PDB entry 4E5X | X-ray diffraction, 1.95 A resolution | chains A and C of the 4 polymer chains in the assembly

[Chain A]
Name: HLA class I histocompatibility antigen, A-2 alpha chain
Organism: Homo sapiens
Notes: fragment: heavy chain
Reference sequence: P01892 (1A02_HUMAN); residues 1-275 here correspond to UniProt positions 25-299 (UniProt number = residue number + 24)
Sequence (275 residues; each row starts with the number of its first residue):
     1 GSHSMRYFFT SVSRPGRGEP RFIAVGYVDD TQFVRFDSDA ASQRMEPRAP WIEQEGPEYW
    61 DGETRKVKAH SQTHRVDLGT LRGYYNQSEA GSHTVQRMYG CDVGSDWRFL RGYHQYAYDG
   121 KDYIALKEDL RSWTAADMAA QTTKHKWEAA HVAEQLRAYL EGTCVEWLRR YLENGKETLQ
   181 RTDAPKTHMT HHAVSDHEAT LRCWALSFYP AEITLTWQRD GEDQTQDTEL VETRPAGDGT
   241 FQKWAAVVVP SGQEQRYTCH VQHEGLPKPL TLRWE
Cystine bridges: Cys101-Cys164, Cys203-Cys259

[Chain C]
Name: Protein Tax-1
Notes: fragment: Tax peptide
Reference sequence: P0C213 (TAX_HTL1F); residues 1-9 here correspond to UniProt positions 11-19 (UniProt number = residue number + 10)
Sequence (9 residues; row label = number of the first residue in the row):
     1 LLFGYPVYV

[How chain A and chain C interact]
Residue-residue contacts - 40 pairs, chain A then chain C:
  Met5(A) - Leu1(C)
  Tyr7(A) - Leu1(C)  hydrogen bond (side chain-backbone)
  Tyr7(A) - Leu2(C)  hydrophobic
  Phe9(A) - Leu2(C)  hydrophobic
  Met45(A) - Leu2(C)  hydrophobic
  Tyr59(A) - Leu1(C)  hydrophobic
  Glu63(A) - Leu1(C)
  Glu63(A) - Leu2(C)  hydrogen bond (side chain-backbone)
  Lys66(A) - Leu1(C)
  Lys66(A) - Leu2(C)  hydrogen bond (side chain-backbone)
  Lys66(A) - Phe3(C)
  Lys66(A) - Gly4(C)
  Val67(A) - Leu2(C)  hydrophobic
  His70(A) - Leu2(C)
  His70(A) - Phe3(C)
  Thr73(A) - Val7(C)  hydrogen bond (side chain-backbone)
  Thr73(A) - Tyr8(C)
  Val76(A) - Tyr8(C)  hydrophobic
  Asp77(A) - Tyr8(C)
  Asp77(A) - Val9(C)  hydrogen bond (side chain-backbone)
  Thr80(A) - Val9(C)
  Leu81(A) - Val9(C)  hydrophobic
  Tyr84(A) - Val9(C)  hydrogen bond (side chain-backbone)
  Tyr99(A) - Leu2(C)
  Tyr99(A) - Phe3(C)  hydrogen bond (side chain-backbone)
  Tyr116(A) - Val9(C)  hydrophobic
  Thr143(A) - Val9(C)  hydrogen bond (side chain-backbone)
  Lys146(A) - Val9(C)  hydrogen bond (side chain-backbone)
  Trp147(A) - Val7(C)  hydrophobic
  Trp147(A) - Tyr8(C)  hydrogen bond (side chain-backbone)
  Val152(A) - Val7(C)  hydrophobic
  Gln155(A) - Phe3(C)
  Gln155(A) - Tyr5(C)  hydrogen bond
  Leu156(A) - Phe3(C)  hydrophobic
  Tyr159(A) - Leu1(C)  hydrogen bond (side chain-backbone)
  Tyr159(A) - Leu2(C)
  Tyr159(A) - Phe3(C)  hydrophobic
  Thr163(A) - Leu1(C)
  Trp167(A) - Leu1(C)
  Tyr171(A) - Leu1(C)  hydrogen bond (side chain-backbone)
Also at the interface, not in a pair above, chain A (31 interface residues in all): Gln72, Arg97, Tyr123, Ala150

[Summary]
The interface between chain A and chain C involves 31 residues on one side and 8 on the other, with 13
hydrogen bonds. Polar contacts include Tyr7(A)-Leu1(C), Glu63(A)-Leu2(C) and Lys66(A)-Leu2(C).
Chain A is HLA class I histocompatibility antigen, A-2 alpha chain (Homo sapiens) and chain C is Protein
Tax-1; the structure, Crystal structure of a complex between the human adenovirus type 2 E3-19K protein and
MHC class ..., was determined by X-ray diffraction.
